Entry 2NPS (X-ray diffraction, 2.50 A resolution); this record covers chains C and D of the 4 polymer chains in the assembly.

# Chain C
Protein: Vesicle transport through interaction with t-SNAREs homolog 1A
From: Rattus norvegicus
Notes: fragment: Vti1a SNARE Motif, residues 122-199
UniProtKB: Q9JI51 (VTI1A_RAT); residues 115-192 here correspond to UniProt positions 122-199 (UniProt number = residue number + 7)
Amino-acid sequence (81 residues; numbered 112 to 192; the number before each row is that of its first residue):
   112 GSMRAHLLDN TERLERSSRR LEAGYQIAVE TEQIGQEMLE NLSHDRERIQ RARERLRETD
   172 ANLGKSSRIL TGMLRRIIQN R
Disordered / not traced: 191-192
Sequence notes: cloning artifact (112-114)
From the paper describing this entry:
  - contacts within the chain: V140-E143, N152-D156

# Chain D
Protein: Syntaxin-6
From: Homo sapiens
Notes: fragment: Syntaxin 6 SNARE Motif, t-SNARE coiled-coil homology, residues 169-234
UniProtKB: O43752 (STX6_HUMAN); numbering as in UniProt (aligned over 169-234)
Amino-acid sequence (82 residues; row label = number of the first residue in the row):
   153 GSHMASMTGG NNMGRMQDEQ LELVSGSIGV LKNMSQRIGG ELEEQAVMLE DFSHELESTQ
   213 SRLDNVMKKL AKVSHMTSDR RQ
Disordered / not traced: 153-169, 233-234
Sequence notes: cloning artifact (153-168)
From the paper describing this entry:
  - contacts within the chain: E193-Q197

# How chain C and chain D interact
Contacting residue pairs (56; chain C residue first):
  S129(C) with Q172(D), hydrogen bond
  L132(C) with Q172(D); L173(D), hydrophobic; V176(D)
  Y136(C) with L175(D); V176(D), hydrophobic
  A139(C) with S179(D); L183(D)
  V140(C) with S179(D), hydrogen bond (backbone-side chain)
  T142(C) with L183(D)
  E143(C) with S179(D), hydrogen bond; L183(D); M186(D)
  G146(C) with M186(D)
  Q147(C) with M186(D)
  L150(C) with R189(D); I190(D), hydrophobic
  L153(C) with L194(D), hydrophobic; Q197(D), hydrogen bond (backbone-side chain)
  R157(C) with E193(D), salt bridge; E196(D), salt bridge; Q197(D); M200(D)
  I160(C) with L201(D), hydrophobic; F204(D), hydrophobic
  Q161(C) with M200(D), hydrogen bond
  A163(C) with F204(D), hydrophobic
  R164(C) with M200(D); D203(D); F204(D); E207(D), salt bridge
  L167(C) with F204(D), hydrophobic; E207(D); L208(D); T211(D)
  D171(C) with T211(D), hydrogen bond; R214(D), salt bridge
  L174(C) with T211(D); R214(D); L215(D); V218(D)
  S178(C) with V218(D); K221(D)
  L181(C) with V218(D); K221(D); L222(D); V225(D)
  T182(C) with K221(D), hydrogen bond
  L185(C) with K221(D); K224(D); V225(D), hydrophobic; M228(D)
  I188(C) with V225(D), hydrophobic; M228(D); T229(D); R232(D)
Interface residues without a listed pair, chain C (32 interface residues in all): E133, G135, M149, R168, T170, S177, M184, I189
Interface residues without a listed pair, chain D (32 interface residues in all): D170, V182
The authors on this interface:
  - specific contacts: E143(C)-S179(D) (hydrogen bond), E143(C)-V182(D), R157(C)-E196(D), E193(D)-R157(C)

# In short
Chain C and chain D each contribute 32 residues to their interface, with 7 hydrogen bonds and 4 salt bridges.
Among the polar pairs are R157(C)-E193(D), R157(C)-E196(D) and R164(C)-E207(D). The paper describes a hydrogen
bond between E143(C) and S179(D); contacts between E143(C) and V182(D), R157(C) and E196(D) and E193(D) and
R157(C). The paper reports contacts within the chain involving E143(C), V140(C) and Q197(D) among others.
Here chain C is Vesicle transport through interaction with t-SNAREs homolog 1A (Rattus norvegicus) and chain D
is Syntaxin-6 (Homo sapiens). Entry 2NPS (Crystal Structure of the Early Endosomal SNARE Complex) was
determined by X-ray diffraction.
